Entry 5YL4 (X-ray diffraction, 2.64 A resolution); this record covers chains A and E of the 6 polymer chains in the assembly.

Chain A:
Molecule: Tubulin alpha chain
Source organism: Sus barbatus
UniProtKB: A0A0R4I993 (A0A0R4I993_SUSBA); numbering as in UniProt (aligned over 1-450)
Sequence (450 residues; row label = number of the first residue in the row):
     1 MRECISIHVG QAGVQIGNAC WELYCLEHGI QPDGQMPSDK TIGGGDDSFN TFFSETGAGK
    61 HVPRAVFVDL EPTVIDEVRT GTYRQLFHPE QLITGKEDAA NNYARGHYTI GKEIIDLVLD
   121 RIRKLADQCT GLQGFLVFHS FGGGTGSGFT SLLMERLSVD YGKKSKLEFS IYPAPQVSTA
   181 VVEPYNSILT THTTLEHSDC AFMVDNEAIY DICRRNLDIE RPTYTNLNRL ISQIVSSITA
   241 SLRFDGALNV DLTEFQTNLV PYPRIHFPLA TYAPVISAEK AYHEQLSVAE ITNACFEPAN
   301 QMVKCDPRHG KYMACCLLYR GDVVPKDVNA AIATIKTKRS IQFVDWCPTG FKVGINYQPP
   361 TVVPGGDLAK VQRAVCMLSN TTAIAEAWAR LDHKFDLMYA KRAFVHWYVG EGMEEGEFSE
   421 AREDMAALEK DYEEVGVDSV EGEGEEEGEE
Disordered / not traced: 438-450
Metal / ion sites: Ca2+: D39, T41, G44, E55
Small-molecule neighbours: GTP (guanosine-5'-triphosphate): G10, Q11, A12, Q15, I16, D69, D98, A99, A100, N101, N102, S140, G142, G143, G144, T145, G146, I171, P173, V177, S178, E183, N206, Y224, L227, N228, I231

Chain E:
Molecule: Stathmin-4
Source organism: Rattus norvegicus
UniProtKB: P63043 (STMN4_RAT); residues 5-145 here correspond to UniProt positions 49-189 (UniProt number = residue number + 44)
Sequence (143 residues; row label = number of the first residue in the row):
     3 MADMEVIELN KCTSGQSFEV ILKPPSFDGV PEFNASLPRR RDPSLEEIQK KLEAAEERRK
    63 YQEAELLKHL AEKREHEREV IQKAIEENNN FIKMAKEKLA QKMESNKENR EAHLAAMLER
   123 LQEKDKHAEE VRKNKELKEE ASR
Disordered / not traced: 3-5, 28-43, 142-145
Sequence notes: expression tag (3-4)
UniProt features mapped onto this chain:
  - modified residue: S46 (Phosphoserine)

Interface between chain A and chain E:
Pairs across the interface (58; chain A residue first):
  H107(A) with L54(E)
  Y108(A) with K53(E); L54(E), hydrophobic; A57(E), hydrophobic
  T109(A) with R61(E), hydrogen bond
  K112(A) with E55(E); E58(E), salt bridge
  L152(A) with I50(E), hydrophobic; L54(E), hydrophobic
  E155(A) with I50(E)
  R156(A) with L47(E); Q51(E), hydrogen bond
  S158(A) with D44(E)
  V159(A) with P45(E)
  E196(A) with D44(E)
  D245(A) with C14(E), hydrogen bond; S16(E), hydrogen bond (backbone-side chain)
  A247(A) with N12(E); S19(E)
  L248(A) with S19(E)
  P325(A) with Q18(E); F20(E), hydrophobic
  N329(A) with M6(E); V8(E); F20(E)
  I332(A) with V22(E), hydrophobic
  A333(A) with M6(E), hydrophobic
  K336(A) with L24(E)
  D345(A) with P27(E)
  W346(A) with P27(E)
  C347(A) with P27(E)
  P348(A) with K25(E); P27(E)
  T349(A) with I23(E); L24(E), hydrogen bond (backbone-backbone); K25(E), hydrogen bond (backbone-backbone)
  G350(A) with V22(E)
  F351(A) with E21(E); V22(E), hydrogen bond (backbone-backbone)
  K352(A) with F20(E); E21(E), salt bridge
  V353(A) with S19(E); F20(E), hydrogen bond (backbone-backbone)
  G354(A) with Q18(E)
  I355(A) with G17(E); Q18(E), hydrogen bond (backbone-backbone)
  N356(A) with S16(E)
  Y357(A) with T15(E); S16(E), hydrogen bond (backbone-backbone); G17(E); Q18(E), hydrogen bond
  V409(A) with Q64(E)
  G410(A) with Q64(E)
  E411(A) with R61(E), hydrogen bond (backbone-side chain)
  G412(A) with A57(E); R60(E), hydrogen bond (backbone-side chain); R61(E)
  E414(A) with R60(E)
Also at the interface, not in a pair above, chain A (40 interface residues in all): H197, G246, V328, Q358
Also at the interface, not in a pair above, chain E (31 interface residues in all): P26, S46

In short:
40 residues of chain A face 31 of chain E across their interface, with 13 hydrogen bonds and 2 salt bridges.
Polar contacts include K112(A)-E58(E), K352(A)-E21(E) and T109(A)-R61(E). Ligands of chain A: GTP. D39(A),
T41(A), G44(A) and E55(A) form the Ca2+ site.
Chain A is Tubulin alpha chain (Sus barbatus) and chain E is Stathmin-4 (Rattus norvegicus); the structure,
Crystal structure of T2R-ttl-8WR complex, was determined by X-ray diffraction.
